5XXO - chains A and B; structure by X-ray diffraction, 2.02 A resolution.

[Chain A (and B)]
Name: Periplasmic beta-glucosidase
Organism: Bacteroides thetaiotaomicron VPI-5482
Notes: chain B of this document is another copy of the same molecule, construct and numbering; everything in this record applies to it too
UniProt: Q8A1U1 (Q8A1U1_BACTN); residues 21-771 here = UniProt positions 21-771
Sequence (760 residues; each row starts with the number of its first residue):
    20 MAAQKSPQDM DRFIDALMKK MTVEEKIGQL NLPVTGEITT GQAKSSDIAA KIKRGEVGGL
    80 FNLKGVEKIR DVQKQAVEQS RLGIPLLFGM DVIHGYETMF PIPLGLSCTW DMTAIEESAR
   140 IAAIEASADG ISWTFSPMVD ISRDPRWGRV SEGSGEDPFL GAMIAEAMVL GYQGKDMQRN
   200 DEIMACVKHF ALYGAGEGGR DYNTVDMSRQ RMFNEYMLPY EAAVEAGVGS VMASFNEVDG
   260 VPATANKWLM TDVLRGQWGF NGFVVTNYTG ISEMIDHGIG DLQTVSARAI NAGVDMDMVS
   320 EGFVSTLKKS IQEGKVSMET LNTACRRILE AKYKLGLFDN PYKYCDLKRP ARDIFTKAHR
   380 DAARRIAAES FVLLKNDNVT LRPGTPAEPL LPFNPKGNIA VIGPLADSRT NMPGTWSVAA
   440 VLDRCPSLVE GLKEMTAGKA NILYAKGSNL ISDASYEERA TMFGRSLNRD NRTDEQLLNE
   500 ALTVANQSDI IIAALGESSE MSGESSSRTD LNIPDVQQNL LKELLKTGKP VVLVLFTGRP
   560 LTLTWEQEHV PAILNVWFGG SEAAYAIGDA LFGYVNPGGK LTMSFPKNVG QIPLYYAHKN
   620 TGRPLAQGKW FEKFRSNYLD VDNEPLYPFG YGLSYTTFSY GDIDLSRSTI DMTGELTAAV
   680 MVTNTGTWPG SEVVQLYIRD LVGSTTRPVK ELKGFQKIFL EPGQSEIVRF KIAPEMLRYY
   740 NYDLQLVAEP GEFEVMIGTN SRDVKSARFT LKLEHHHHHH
Disordered / not traced: 20-27, 773-779 (chain B: 20-27, 54-65, 772-779)
Construct notes: expression tag (20, 772-779); engineered mutation Asn-286 (Asp in Q8A1U1)
Ion coordination: Mg2+: Asp-699, Val-701
Small-molecule neighbours: beta-D-glucopyranose (BGC): Thr-59, Gly-60, Phe-80, Asn-81, Asp-110, Phe-154, Arg-168, Lys-207, His-208, Met-251, Phe-254, Asn-286, Tyr-287, Met-317, Trp-435, Glu-523

[Chain A / chain B interface]
Residue-residue contacts (178; chain A residue first):
  Gln-61(A) with Glu-631(B), hydrogen bond; Lys-632(B), hydrogen bond (side chain-backbone); Phe-633(B); Arg-634(B), hydrogen bond
  Arg-165(A) with Val-608(B); Gly-609(B), hydrogen bond (side chain-backbone); Ile-611(B), hydrogen bond (side chain-backbone)
  Glu-216(A) with Arg-230(B), salt bridge; Tyr-614(B), hydrogen bond
  Gly-217(A) with Gly-609(B); Ile-611(B); Pro-612(B); Tyr-637(B), hydrogen bond (backbone-side chain)
  Arg-219(A) with Ser-635(B), hydrogen bond; Asn-636(B); Tyr-637(B); Asn-642(B)
  Asp-220(A) with Ser-635(B), hydrogen bond (backbone-side chain)
  Tyr-221(A) with Thr-620(B); Arg-622(B), hydrogen bond; Phe-633(B); Arg-634(B); Ser-635(B)
  Asn-222(A) with Thr-620(B); Ser-635(B)
  Thr-223(A) with Arg-230(B); Lys-618(B)
  Asp-225(A) with Met-226(B); Ser-227(B), hydrogen bond; Arg-230(B), salt bridge
  Met-226(A) with Asp-225(B); Met-226(B); Ser-227(B)
  Ser-227(A) with Asp-225(B), hydrogen bond; Met-226(B); Asp-258(B)
  Arg-228(A) with Tyr-741(B), hydrogen bond
  Gln-229(A) with Asp-258(B), hydrogen bond (side chain-backbone); Gly-259(B)
  Arg-230(A) with Glu-216(B), salt bridge; Asp-225(B), salt bridge
  Phe-254(A) with Arg-622(B)
  Glu-256(A) with Lys-618(B), salt bridge; Thr-705(B), hydrogen bond
  Asp-258(A) with Ser-227(B); Gln-229(B), hydrogen bond (backbone-side chain); Tyr-741(B)
  Gly-259(A) with Gln-229(B); Thr-704(B); Thr-705(B), hydrogen bond (backbone-backbone)
  Val-260(A) with Thr-704(B); Tyr-741(B), hydrophobic
  Trp-267(A) with Tyr-741(B)
  Tyr-287(A) with Arg-622(B), hydrogen bond (backbone-side chain)
  Thr-288(A) with Arg-622(B)
  Glu-292(A) with Gly-621(B); Arg-622(B), salt bridge
  Asp-295(A) with Asn-619(B), hydrogen bond (backbone-side chain); Thr-620(B); Gly-621(B); Pro-623(B)
  His-296(A) with Thr-620(B), hydrogen bond (backbone-backbone); Gly-621(B), hydrogen bond (side chain-backbone); Thr-705(B)
  Gly-297(A) with Leu-700(B); Val-701(B); Gly-702(B), hydrogen bond (backbone-backbone)
  Ile-298(A) with Val-701(B); Gly-702(B); Thr-704(B); Thr-705(B)
  Gly-299(A) with Val-701(B)
  Arg-307(A) with Ser-703(B), hydrogen bond (side chain-backbone)
  Tyr-475(A) with Leu-638(B); Asp-639(B)
  Arg-478(A) with Trp-629(B); Phe-630(B); Leu-638(B), hydrogen bond (side chain-backbone)
  Met-481(A) with Lys-632(B)
  Phe-482(A) with Phe-633(B), hydrophobic
  Met-520(A) with Leu-638(B)
  Glu-523(A) with Arg-622(B), salt bridge; Lys-632(B), hydrogen bond (backbone-side chain)
  Ser-524(A) with Phe-630(B); Lys-632(B), hydrogen bond (backbone-side chain); Phe-633(B), hydrogen bond (side chain-backbone); Arg-634(B)
  Ser-525(A) with Lys-632(B), hydrogen bond; Leu-638(B)
  Ser-526(A) with Tyr-637(B); Leu-638(B), hydrogen bond (backbone-backbone)
  Arg-527(A) with Leu-638(B); Asp-639(B)
  Thr-528(A) with Asn-607(B), hydrogen bond; Gly-609(B); Gln-610(B); Tyr-637(B); Asp-639(B), hydrogen bond; Val-640(B)
  Asp-529(A) with Asp-639(B), hydrogen bond (backbone-side chain)
  Asn-607(A) with Thr-528(B), hydrogen bond
  Val-608(A) with Gly-609(B)
  Gly-609(A) with Arg-165(B), hydrogen bond (backbone-side chain); Gly-217(B); Thr-528(B); Val-608(B)
  Ile-611(A) with Arg-165(B), hydrogen bond (backbone-side chain); Gly-217(B)
  Pro-612(A) with Gly-217(B)
  Tyr-614(A) with Glu-216(B), hydrogen bond
  Lys-618(A) with Thr-223(B); Glu-256(B), salt bridge
  Asn-619(A) with Asp-295(B), hydrogen bond (side chain-backbone)
  Thr-620(A) with Tyr-221(B); Asn-222(B); Asp-295(B); His-296(B), hydrogen bond (backbone-backbone)
  Gly-621(A) with Glu-292(B); Asp-295(B); His-296(B), hydrogen bond (backbone-side chain)
  Arg-622(A) with Tyr-221(B), hydrogen bond; Phe-254(B); Tyr-287(B), hydrogen bond (side chain-backbone); Glu-292(B), salt bridge; Glu-523(B), salt bridge
  Pro-623(A) with Asp-295(B)
  Trp-629(A) with Arg-478(B)
  Phe-630(A) with Arg-478(B); Ser-524(B)
  Lys-632(A) with Met-481(B); Phe-482(B); Glu-523(B), hydrogen bond (side chain-backbone); Ser-524(B), hydrogen bond (side chain-backbone); Ser-525(B), hydrogen bond
  Phe-633(A) with Tyr-221(B); Phe-482(B), hydrophobic; Glu-523(B); Ser-524(B), hydrogen bond (backbone-side chain)
  Arg-634(A) with Tyr-221(B); Ser-524(B)
  Ser-635(A) with Arg-219(B), hydrogen bond; Asp-220(B), hydrogen bond (side chain-backbone); Tyr-221(B); Asn-222(B)
  Asn-636(A) with Arg-219(B)
  Tyr-637(A) with Gly-217(B), hydrogen bond (side chain-backbone); Arg-219(B); Ser-526(B); Thr-528(B)
  Leu-638(A) with Tyr-475(B); Arg-478(B), hydrogen bond (backbone-side chain); Met-520(B); Ser-525(B); Ser-526(B), hydrogen bond (backbone-backbone)
  Asp-639(A) with Tyr-475(B); Arg-527(B); Thr-528(B), hydrogen bond; Asp-529(B), hydrogen bond (side chain-backbone)
  Val-640(A) with Thr-528(B)
  Asn-642(A) with Arg-219(B)
  Leu-700(A) with Gly-297(B)
  Val-701(A) with Gly-297(B); Ile-298(B); Gly-299(B)
  Gly-702(A) with Gly-297(B), hydrogen bond (backbone-backbone); Ile-298(B)
  Ser-703(A) with Arg-307(B), hydrogen bond (backbone-side chain)
  Thr-704(A) with Gly-259(B); Val-260(B); Ile-298(B)
  Thr-705(A) with Glu-256(B), hydrogen bond; Gly-259(B), hydrogen bond (backbone-backbone); His-296(B); Ile-298(B)
  Tyr-741(A) with Arg-228(B), hydrogen bond; Asp-258(B); Val-260(B), hydrophobic; Trp-267(B)
Interface residues without a listed pair, chain A (84 interface residues in all): Thr-58, Thr-59, Gly-60, Arg-162, Gly-218, Pro-261, Asn-265, Asn-286, Glu-519, Gln-610, Glu-631
Interface residues without a listed pair, chain B (78 interface residues in all): Gly-218, Pro-261, Asn-265, Thr-288, Glu-519

[Overview]
The interface between chain A and chain B involves 84 residues on one side and 78 on the other, with 57
hydrogen bonds and 10 salt bridges. Polar contacts include Glu-216(A)/Arg-230(B), Asp-225(A)/Arg-230(B) and
Glu-256(A)/Lys-618(B). Bound to chain A: beta-D-glucopyranose.
Chain A and chain B are both Periplasmic beta-glucosidase (Bacteroides thetaiotaomicron VPI-5482); the
structure, Crystal structure of mutant (D286N) GH3 beta-glucosidase from Bacteroides thetaiotaomicron in
complex with sophorotriose, was determined by X-ray diffraction together with 5XXL, 5XXM and 5XXN from the
same study.
